6OGE - chains D and E of the 5 polymer chains in the assembly; structure by electron microscopy, 4.36 A resolution (low resolution: residue-level contacts below are approximate; hydrogen-bond / salt-bridge calls are withheld).

== Chain D ==
Protein: Trastuzumab FAB LIGHT CHAIN
Organism: Homo sapiens
UniProtKB: P01834 (IGKC_HUMAN); residues 108-214 here correspond to UniProt positions 1-107 (UniProt number = residue number - 107)
Chain sequence (214 residues; numbered 1 to 214; the number before each row is that of its first residue):
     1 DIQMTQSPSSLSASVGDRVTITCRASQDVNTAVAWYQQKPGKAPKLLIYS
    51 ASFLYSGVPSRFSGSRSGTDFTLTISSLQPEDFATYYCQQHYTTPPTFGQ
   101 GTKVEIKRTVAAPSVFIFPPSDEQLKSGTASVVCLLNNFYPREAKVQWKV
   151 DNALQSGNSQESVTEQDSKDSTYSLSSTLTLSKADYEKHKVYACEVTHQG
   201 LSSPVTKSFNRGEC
Cystine bridges: Cys23-Cys88, Cys134-Cys194

== Chain E ==
Protein: Trastuzumab FAB HEAVY CHAIN
Organism: Homo sapiens
UniProtKB: Q6GMX6 (Q6GMX6_HUMAN); residues 109-220 here correspond to UniProt positions 124-235 (UniProt number = residue number + 15)
Chain sequence (220 residues; numbered 1 to 220; the number before each row is that of its first residue):
     1 EVQLVESGGGLVQPGGSLRLSCAASGFNIKDTYIHWVRQAPGKGLEWVAR
    51 IYPTNGYTRYADSVKGRFTISADTSKNTAYLQMNSLRAEDTAVYYCSRWG
   101 GDGFYAMDYWGQGTLVTVSSASTKGPSVFPLAPSSKSTSGGTAALGCLVK
   151 DYFPEPVTVSWNSGALTSGVHTFPAVLQSSGLYSLSSVVTVPSSSLGTQT
   201 YICNVNHKPSNTKVDKKVEP
Cystine bridges: Cys22-Cys96, Cys147-Cys203

== Interface between chain D and chain E ==
Residue-residue contacts - 81 pairs, chain D then chain E:
  Tyr36(D) - Ala106(E)
  Tyr36(D) - Met107(E)
  Gln38(D) - Tyr95(E)
  Lys42(D) - Tyr95(E)
  Ala43(D) - Trp110(E)
  Pro44(D) - Met107(E)
  Pro44(D) - Trp110(E)
  Leu46(D) - Phe104(E)
  Leu46(D) - Asp108(E)
  Tyr55(D) - Asp108(E)
  Tyr55(D) - Tyr109(E)
  Tyr87(D) - Gln39(E)
  Tyr87(D) - Lys43(E)
  Tyr87(D) - Leu45(E)
  His91(D) - Tyr105(E)
  Thr94(D) - Arg50(E)
  Thr94(D) - Arg59(E)
  Pro95(D) - Trp47(E)
  Pro96(D) - Trp47(E)
  Phe98(D) - Val37(E)
  Phe98(D) - Leu45(E)
  Phe98(D) - Glu46(E)
  Phe98(D) - Trp47(E)
  Val115(D) - Ser139(E)
  Val115(D) - Thr142(E)
  Phe116(D) - Thr142(E)
  Phe116(D) - Ala143(E)
  Phe116(D) - Ala144(E)
  Phe116(D) - Thr190(E)
  Phe116(D) - Val191(E)
  Ile117(D) - Ala144(E)
  Phe118(D) - Ala144(E)
  Phe118(D) - Leu145(E)
  Phe118(D) - Gly146(E)
  Phe118(D) - Val188(E)
  Phe118(D) - Val218(E)
  Phe118(D) - Pro220(E)
  Pro119(D) - Leu131(E)
  Pro120(D) - Phe129(E)
  Pro120(D) - Pro130(E)
  Ser121(D) - Phe129(E)
  Ser121(D) - Pro130(E)
  Glu123(D) - Phe129(E)
  Gln124(D) - Ser127(E)
  Gln124(D) - Phe129(E)
  Thr129(D) - Lys150(E)
  Thr129(D) - Asp151(E)
  Ala130(D) - Lys150(E)
  Ser131(D) - Lys150(E)
  Val133(D) - Leu148(E)
  Val133(D) - Phe173(E)
  Val133(D) - Val188(E)
  Leu135(D) - Phe173(E)
  Leu135(D) - Val188(E)
  Leu135(D) - Val189(E)
  Leu135(D) - Thr190(E)
  Leu136(D) - Thr190(E)
  Asn137(D) - Thr190(E)
  Gln160(D) - Val176(E)
  Glu161(D) - Phe173(E)
  Ser162(D) - Thr172(E)
  Ser162(D) - Phe173(E)
  Ser162(D) - Pro174(E)
  Val163(D) - Thr172(E)
  Val163(D) - Pro174(E)
  Thr164(D) - His171(E)
  Thr164(D) - Thr172(E)
  Ser174(D) - His171(E)
  Ser174(D) - Thr172(E)
  Ser174(D) - Phe173(E)
  Ser174(D) - Thr190(E)
  Leu175(D) - Phe173(E)
  Ser176(D) - Phe173(E)
  Lys207(D) - Ser139(E)
  Lys207(D) - Thr142(E)
  Lys207(D) - Ala143(E)
  Phe209(D) - Leu131(E)
  Glu213(D) - Ala132(E)
  Cys214(D) - Pro130(E)
  Cys214(D) - Leu131(E)
  Cys214(D) - Ala132(E)
Interface residues without a listed pair, chain D (48 interface residues in all): Gly41, Lys45, Gln89, Gln100, Cys134, Thr180, Thr206
Interface residues without a listed pair, chain E (44 interface residues in all): Gly44, Ser137, Ser184

== Summary ==
48 residues of chain D and 44 residues of chain E are in contact.
Here chain D is Trastuzumab FAB LIGHT CHAIN and chain E is Trastuzumab FAB HEAVY CHAIN, both from Homo
sapiens. Entry 6OGE (Cryo-EM structure of Her2 extracellular domain-Trastuzumab Fab-Pertuzumab Fab complex)
was determined by electron microscopy.
